4J77 - chains C and A; structure by X-ray diffraction, 1.76 A resolution.

== Chain C ==
Protein: Wbp1
Chain sequence (6 residues; each row starts with the number of its first residue; numbering starts at 0):
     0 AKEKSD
Disordered / not traced: 0

== Chain A ==
Protein: Coatomer subunit beta'
Source organism: Saccharomyces cerevisiae
UniProt: P41811 (COPB2_YEAST); residues 1-301 here = UniProt positions 1-301
Chain sequence (301 residues; row label = number of the first residue in the row):
     1 MKLDIKKTFS NRSDRVKGID FHPTEPWVLT TLYSGRVEIW NYETQVEVRS IQVTETPVRA
    61 GKFIARKNWI IVGSDDFRIR VFNYNTGEKV VDFEAHPDYI RSIAVHPTKP YVLSGSDDLT
   121 VKLWNWENNW ALEQTFEGHE HFVMCVAFNP KDPSTFASGC LDRTVKVWSL GQSTPNFTLT
   181 TGQERGVNYV DYYPLPDKPY MITASDDLTI KIWDYQTKSC VATLEGHMSN VSFAVFHPTL
   241 PIIISGSEDG TLKIWNSSTY KVEKTLNVGL ERSWCIATHP TGRKNYIASG FDNGFTVLSL
   301 G
Disordered / not traced: 1
Differences from the reference sequence: conflict Ile39 (Leu in P41811)

== Interface between chain C and chain A ==
Contacting residue pairs (20; chain C residue first):
  Lys1(C) with Asp98(A), salt bridge; Tyr99(A); Asp117(A), salt bridge; Phe142(A)
  Glu2(C) with Arg101(A), hydrogen bond (backbone-side chain); His141(A), salt bridge; Phe142(A)
  Lys3(C) with Arg59(A); Arg101(A), hydrogen bond (backbone-side chain); Leu161(A); Asn188(A), hydrogen bond; Asp206(A), salt bridge
  Ser4(C) with Tyr33(A), hydrogen bond (backbone-side chain); Arg59(A), hydrogen bond (backbone-side chain)
  Asp5(C) with Arg15(A), hydrogen bond (backbone-side chain); Lys17(A), hydrogen bond (backbone-side chain); Tyr33(A); Arg59(A), hydrogen bond (backbone-side chain); Arg272(A), salt bridge; Trp274(A)
Other interface residues (no listed pair), chain A (18 interface residues in all): Met144, Asn230, Glu248

== Overview ==
5 residues of chain C face 18 of chain A across their interface; the contacts include 8 hydrogen bonds and 5
salt bridges. Polar pairs include Lys1(C)-Asp98(A), Lys1(C)-Asp117(A) and Glu2(C)-His141(A).
Chain C is Wbp1 and chain A is Coatomer subunit beta' (Saccharomyces cerevisiae); the structure, Crystal
structure of beta'-COP/hWbp1 complex, was determined by X-ray diffraction together with 4J73, 4J78, 4J79,
4J81, 4J82, 4J84 and 3 further entries from the same study.
